PDB entry 8AIA | electron microscopy, 5.10 A resolution (low resolution: residue-level contacts below are approximate; hydrogen-bond / salt-bridge calls are withheld) | chains K and L of the 12 polymer chains in the assembly

[Chain K (and L)]
Protein: Crescentin
Source organism: Caulobacter vibrioides
Notes: chain L of this document is another copy of the same molecule, construct and numbering; everything in this record applies to it too
UniProt: A0A8F8EC09 (A0A8F8EC09_CAUVI); numbering as in UniProt (aligned over 1-457)
Sequence (457 residues; each row starts with the number of its first residue):
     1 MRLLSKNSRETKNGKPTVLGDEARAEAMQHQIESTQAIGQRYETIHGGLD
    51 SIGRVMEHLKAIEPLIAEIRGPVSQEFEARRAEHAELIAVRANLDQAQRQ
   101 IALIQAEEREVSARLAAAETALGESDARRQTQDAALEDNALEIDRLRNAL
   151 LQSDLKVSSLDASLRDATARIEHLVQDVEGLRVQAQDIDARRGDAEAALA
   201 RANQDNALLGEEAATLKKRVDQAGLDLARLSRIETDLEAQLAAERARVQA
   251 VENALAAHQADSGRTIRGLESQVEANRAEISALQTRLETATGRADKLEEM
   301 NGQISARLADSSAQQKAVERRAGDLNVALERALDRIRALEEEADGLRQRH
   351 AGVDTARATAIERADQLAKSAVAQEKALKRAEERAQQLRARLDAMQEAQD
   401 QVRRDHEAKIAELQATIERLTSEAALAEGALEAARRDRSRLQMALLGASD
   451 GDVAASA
Unresolved in the structure: 1-54, 127-457 (chain L: 1-44, 129-457)

[How chain K and chain L interact]
Residue-residue contacts - 22 pairs, chain K then chain L:
  Phe77(K) - Phe77(L)
  Arg80(K) - Arg81(L)
  Arg81(K) - Arg80(L)
  Glu83(K) - His84(L)
  His84(K) - Arg80(L)
  His84(K) - His84(L)
  Glu86(K) - Arg91(L)
  Leu87(K) - His84(L)
  Leu87(K) - Leu87(L)
  Val90(K) - Arg91(L)
  Asn93(K) - Leu94(L)
  Leu94(K) - Leu94(L)
  Ala97(K) - Leu94(L)
  Ile101(K) - Gln100(L)
  Ile104(K) - Ile101(L)
  Ile104(K) - Gln105(L)
  Glu108(K) - Ile104(L)
  Val111(K) - Glu108(L)
  Val111(K) - Val111(L)
  Arg114(K) - Leu115(L)
  Ala117(K) - Leu115(L)
  Ala118(K) - Leu115(L)
Other interface residues (no listed pair), chain K (24 interface residues in all): Arg70, Arg91, Gln96, Gln100, Glu107, Leu115
Other interface residues (no listed pair), chain L (20 interface residues in all): Arg70, Glu83, Ile88, Asn93, Ala97, Ala118

[Overview]
24 residues of chain K face 20 of chain L across their interface.
Both chains are Crescentin (Caulobacter vibrioides). Entry 8AIA (Cryo-EM structure of crescentin filaments
(wildtype, C1 symmetry and large box)) was determined by electron microscopy, deposited together with 8AFE,
8AFH, 8AFL, 8AFM, 8AHL, 8AIX and 8AJB.
